7D3I - chain A; structure by X-ray diffraction, 2.00 A resolution.

Chain A:
Protein: 3C-like proteinase
Source organism: Severe acute respiratory syndrome coronavirus 2
Notes: EC 3.4.22.69
UniProt: P0DTC1 (R1A_SARS2); residues 1-306 here correspond to UniProt positions 3264-3569 (UniProt number = residue number + 3263)
Sequence (306 residues; each row starts with the number of its first residue):
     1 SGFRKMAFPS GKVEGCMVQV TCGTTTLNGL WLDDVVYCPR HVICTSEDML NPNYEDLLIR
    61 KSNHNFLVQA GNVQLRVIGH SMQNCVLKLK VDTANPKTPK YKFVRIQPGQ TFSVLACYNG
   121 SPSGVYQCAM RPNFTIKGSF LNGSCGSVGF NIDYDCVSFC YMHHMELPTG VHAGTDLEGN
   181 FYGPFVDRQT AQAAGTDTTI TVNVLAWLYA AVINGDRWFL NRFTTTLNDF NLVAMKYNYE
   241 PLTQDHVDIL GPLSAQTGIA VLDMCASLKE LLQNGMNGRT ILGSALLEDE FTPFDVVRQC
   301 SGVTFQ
Not modelled in the structure: 306
Covalent attachments: MI-23 (GQU) linked to Cys-145
Ligand contacts: MI-23 (GQU; (3S,3AS,6AR)-2-[3-[3,5-bis(fluoranyl)phenyl]propanoyl]-N-[(2S)-1-oxidanylidene-3-[(3S)-2-oxidanylidenepyrrolidin-3-yl]propan-2-yl]-3,3A,4,5,6,6A-hexahydro-1H-cyclopenta[c]pyrrole-3-carboxamide): Ser-1, His-41, Met-49, Phe-140, Leu-141, Asn-142, Gly-143, Ser-144, His-163, His-164, Met-165, Glu-166, Leu-167, Pro-168, His-172, Asp-187, Arg-188, Gln-189, Thr-190
What the authors report for this chain:
  - binding site for MI-23: His-41, Met-49, Phe-140, Gly-143, Cys-145, His-163, His-164, Met-165, Glu-166, Leu-167, Pro-168, Asp-187, Arg-188, Gln-189
  - catalytic residues: His-41, Gly-143, Cys-145
  - self-association interface (contacts with another copy of this molecule); pairs are residue here / residue on that copy: Ser-1/Glu-166, Ser-1/Phe-140

Overview:
MI-23 is covalently linked to Cys-145. The paper reports catalytic residues His-41, Gly-143 and Cys-145; a
binding site for MI-23 at His-41, Met-49 and Phe-140 among others.
Chain A is 3C-like proteinase (Severe acute respiratory syndrome coronavirus 2); the structure, Crystal
structure of SARS-CoV-2 main protease in complex with MI-23, was determined by X-ray diffraction together with
7COM from the same study.
